Entry 3VLU (X-ray diffraction, 1.55 A resolution); this record covers chain A.

Chain A:
Protein: AlgQ1
Organism: Sphingomonas sp
UniProtKB: Q9KWT6 (Q9KWT6_SPHSX); residues 1-502 here correspond to UniProt positions 25-526 (UniProt number = residue number + 24)
Sequence (502 residues; row label = number of the first residue in the row):
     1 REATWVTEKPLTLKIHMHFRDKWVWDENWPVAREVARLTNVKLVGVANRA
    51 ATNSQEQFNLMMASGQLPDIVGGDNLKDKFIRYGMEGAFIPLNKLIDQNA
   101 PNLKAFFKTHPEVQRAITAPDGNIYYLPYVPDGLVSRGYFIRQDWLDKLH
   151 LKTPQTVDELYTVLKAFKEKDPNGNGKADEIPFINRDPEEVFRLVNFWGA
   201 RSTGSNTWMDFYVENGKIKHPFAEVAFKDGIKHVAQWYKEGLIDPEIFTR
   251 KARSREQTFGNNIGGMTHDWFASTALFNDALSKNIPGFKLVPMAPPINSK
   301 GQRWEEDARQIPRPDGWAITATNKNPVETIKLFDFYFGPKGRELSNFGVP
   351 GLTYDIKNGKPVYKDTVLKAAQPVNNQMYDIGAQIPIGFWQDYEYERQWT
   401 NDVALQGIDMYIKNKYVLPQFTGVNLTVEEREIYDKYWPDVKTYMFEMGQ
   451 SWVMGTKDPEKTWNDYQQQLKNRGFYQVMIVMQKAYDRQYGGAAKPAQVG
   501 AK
Disordered / not traced: 491-502
Bound ions: Ca2+: D171, N173, N175, K177, D179, E180
Residues lining bound ligands: beta-D-mannopyranuronic acid (BEM): R20, K22, D74, N75, Y129, R137, R186, D187, N206, W270, A272, S273, R309, R313, N375, Y379, Q391, Y395, E396, W399

In short:
Chain A binds beta-D-mannopyranuronic acid. The Ca2+ site is built by D171, N173, N175, K177, D179 and E180.
Chain A is AlgQ1 (Sphingomonas sp); the structure, Crystal structure of Sphingomonas sp. A1 alginate-binding
protein AlgQ1 in complex with saturated trimannuronate, was determined by X-ray diffraction, deposited
together with 3VLV.
